Entry 8E3H (electron microscopy, 6.50 A resolution (low resolution: residue-level contacts below are approximate; hydrogen-bond / salt-bridge calls are withheld)); this record covers chains 7 and e of the 7 polymer chains in the assembly.

[Chain 7]
Molecule: RNA with 18 nt long spacer
Sequence (35 nucleotides; each row starts with the number of its first residue):
     1 AUGUUUUUUUUUUUUUUUUUUGAUUUGGUGAGAGG
Not modelled in the structure: 10-35

[Chain e]
Protein: Transcription termination factor Rho
From: Escherichia coli
Notes: EC 3.6.4.-
UniProtKB: A0A0A0GPI6 (A0A0A0GPI6_ECOLX); residues 1-419 here correspond to UniProt positions 25-443 (UniProt number = residue number + 24)
Sequence (419 residues; numbered 1 to 419; the number before each row is that of its first residue):
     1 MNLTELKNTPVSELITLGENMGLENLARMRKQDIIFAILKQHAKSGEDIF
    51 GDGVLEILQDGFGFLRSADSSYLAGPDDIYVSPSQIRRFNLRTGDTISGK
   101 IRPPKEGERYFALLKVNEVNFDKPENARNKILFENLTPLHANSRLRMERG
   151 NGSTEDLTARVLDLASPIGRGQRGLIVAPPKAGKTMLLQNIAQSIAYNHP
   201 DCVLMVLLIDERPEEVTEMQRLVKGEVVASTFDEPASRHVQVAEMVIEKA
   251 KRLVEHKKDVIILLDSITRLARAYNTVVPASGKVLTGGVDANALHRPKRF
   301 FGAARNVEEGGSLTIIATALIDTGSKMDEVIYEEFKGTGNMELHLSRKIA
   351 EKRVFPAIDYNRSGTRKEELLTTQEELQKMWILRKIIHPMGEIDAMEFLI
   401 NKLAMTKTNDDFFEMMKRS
Not modelled in the structure: 418-419
Ion coordination: beryllium trifluoride ion: Lys-184 (together with ADP)
Ligand contacts:
  - ADP / beryllium trifluoride: Thr-158, Pro-179, Pro-180, Lys-181, Ala-182, Gly-183, Lys-184, Thr-185, Met-186, Leu-320, Phe-355
  - ADP / beryllium trifluoride: Gly-337, Thr-365, Arg-366, Lys-367

[Chain 7 / chain e interface]
Contacting residue pairs (8; chain 7 residue first):
  A1(7) with Gly-282(e); Lys-283(e); Val-284(e)
  U5(7) with Leu-285(e); Thr-286(e)
  U6(7) with Thr-286(e); Lys-326(e)
  U7(7) with Lys-326(e)
Also at the interface, not in a pair above, chain e (8 interface residues in all): Ser-281, Gly-287

[Summary]
4 residues of chain 7 and 8 residues of chain e are in contact. Chain e binds ADP / beryllium trifluoride.
Here chain 7 is RNA with 18 nt long spacer and chain e is Transcription termination factor Rho (Escherichia
coli). Entry 8E3H (Escherichia coli Rho-dependent transcription pre-termination complex containing 18 nt long
RNA spacer, Mg-ADP-BeF3, and NusG; Rho ...) was determined by electron microscopy, deposited together with
8E3F, 8E5K, 8E5L, 8E5O, 8E5P, 8E6W and 3 further entries.
